Entry 4GF4 (X-ray diffraction, 3.10 A resolution); this record covers chain A.

== Chain A ==
Molecule: Porin B
Source organism: Pseudomonas putida
Reference sequence: E4R6F8 (E4R6F8_PSEPB); residues 1-421 here correspond to UniProt positions 27-447 (UniProt number = residue number + 26)
Chain sequence (436 residues; each row starts with the number of its first residue; numbers below 1 keep their minus sign (Ala-14 is residue -14)):
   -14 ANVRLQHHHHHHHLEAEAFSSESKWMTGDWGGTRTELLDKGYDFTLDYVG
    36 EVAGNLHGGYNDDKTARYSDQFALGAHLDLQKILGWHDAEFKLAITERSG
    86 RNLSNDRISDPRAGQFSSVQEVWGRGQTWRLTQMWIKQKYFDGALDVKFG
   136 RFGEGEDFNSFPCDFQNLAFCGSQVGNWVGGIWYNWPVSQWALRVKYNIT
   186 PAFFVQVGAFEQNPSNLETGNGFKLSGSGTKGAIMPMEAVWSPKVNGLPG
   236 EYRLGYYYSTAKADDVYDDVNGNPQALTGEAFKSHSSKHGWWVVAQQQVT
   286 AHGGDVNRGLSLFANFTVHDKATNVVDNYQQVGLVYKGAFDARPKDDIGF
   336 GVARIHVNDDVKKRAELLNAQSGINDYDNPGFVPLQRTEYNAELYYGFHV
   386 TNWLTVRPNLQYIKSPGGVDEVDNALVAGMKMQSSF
Disordered / not traced: -14 to 3, 42-46, 93-100, 146-169, 198-214, 246-271, 307-310, 344-370, 401-408
Modified / non-standard residues: Mse11, Mse119, Mse220, Mse222, Mse415, Mse417 (selenomethionine; parent Met)
Differences from the reference sequence: expression tag (-14 to 0); engineered mutation Mse220 (Leu246 in E4R6F8), Mse222 (Val248 in E4R6F8), Mse415 (Leu441 in E4R6F8), Mse417 (Ile443 in E4R6F8)

== In short ==
Chain A is Porin B (Pseudomonas putida); the structure, Low pH structure of Pseudomonas putida OprB, was
determined by X-ray diffraction, deposited together with 4GEY.
